8VLR - chains G and L of the 10 polymer chains in the assembly; structure by electron microscopy, 2.60 A resolution.

[Chain G]
Name: Histone H2A type 1-B/E
From: Homo sapiens
UniProtKB: P04908 (H2A1B_HUMAN); residues 11-118 here correspond to UniProt positions 12-119 (UniProt number = residue number + 1)
Amino-acid sequence (108 residues; each row starts with the number of its first residue):
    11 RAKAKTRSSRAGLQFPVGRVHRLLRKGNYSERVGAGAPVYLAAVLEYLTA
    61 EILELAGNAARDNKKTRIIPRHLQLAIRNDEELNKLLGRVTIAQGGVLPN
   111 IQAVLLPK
Curated features (UniProtKB/Swiss-Prot):
  - modified residue: Lys13 (N6-(beta-hydroxybutyryl)lysine), Lys36 (N6-(2-hydroxyisobutyryl)lysine), Lys74 (N6-(2-hydroxyisobutyryl)lysine), Lys75 (N6-(2-hydroxyisobutyryl)lysine), Lys95 (N6-(2-hydroxyisobutyryl)lysine), Gln104 (N5-methylglutamine), Lys118 (N6-(2-hydroxyisobutyryl)lysine)
  - cross-link (Glycyl lysine isopeptide (Lys-Gly)): Lys13 (interchain with G-Cter in ubiquitin), Lys15 (interchain with G-Cter in ubiquitin)

[Chain L]
Molecule: 136-nt DNA strand
From: Homo sapiens
Sequence (136 nucleotides; each row starts with the number of its first residue):
   148 TCATAATGGAGCACCAGATTCTACCAAAAGTGTATTTGGTAACTGCTCCA
   198 TCAAAAGGCAGGTTCAGCTGAATTCAGCTGAACCTGCCTTTTGTTGGAGC
   248 AGTTTCTAAATACACTTTTGGAAGAACAGGCAGAGA

[Chain G / chain L interface]
Contacting residue pairs - 20 pairs, chain G then chain L:
  Arg11(G) with DG177(L), base contact; DT178(L), hydrogen bond to the base; DG179(L), phosphate contact
  Ala12(G) with DT178(L), sugar contact; DG179(L), hydrogen bond to the phosphate
  Lys13(G) with DT178(L), phosphate contact
  Ala14(G) with DG177(L), phosphate contact; DT178(L), phosphate contact
  Lys15(G) with DG177(L), hydrogen bond to the phosphate; DT178(L), hydrogen bond to the phosphate
  Thr16(G) with DG177(L), phosphate contact
  Arg17(G) with DG177(L), salt bridge to the phosphate
  Arg20(G) with DT178(L), salt bridge to the phosphate
  Gly28(G) with DA176(L), phosphate contact; DG177(L), phosphate contact
  Arg29(G) with DA176(L), phosphate contact
  Arg32(G) with DA176(L), salt bridge to the phosphate
  Arg42(G) with DG185(L), sugar contact
  Arg77(G) with DT166(L), sugar contact; DT167(L), salt bridge to the phosphate
Interface residues without a listed pair, chain G (14 interface residues in all): Glu41
Interface residues without a listed pair, chain L (9 interface residues in all): DA175, DT184

[Overview]
14 residues of chain G face 9 of chain L across their interface; the contacts include 4 hydrogen bonds and 4
salt bridges. Among the polar pairs are Arg11(G)-DT178(L), Ala12(G)-DG179(L) and Lys15(G)-DG177(L).
Here chain G is Histone H2A type 1-B/E and chain L is a 136-nt DNA strand, both from Homo sapiens. Entry 8VLR
(Cryo-EM structure of native H2AK119bu nucleosome at 2.6) was determined by electron microscopy.
